7MDT - chains A and L of the 8 polymer chains in the assembly; structure by electron microscopy, 3.60 A resolution.

== Chain A ==
Molecule: Surface protein gp120
Organism: Human immunodeficiency virus 1
UniProt: Q2N0S6 (Q2N0S6_9HIV1); the construct lacks a stretch of the UniProt sequence and is renumbered around it, so the offset changes along the chain: 31-141 = UniProt 30-140; 150-185 = UniProt 141-176; 189-309 = UniProt 188-308; 312-323 = UniProt 309-320; 2 more segments
Sequence (513 residues; row label = number of the first residue in the row; note: 14 numbers in that range are skipped by the numbering (no residue carries them; nothing is unmodelled there); a row labelled like 185A-185K holds insertion residues (185A, then the next letters in order); numbers below 1 keep their minus sign (Met-1 is residue -1)):
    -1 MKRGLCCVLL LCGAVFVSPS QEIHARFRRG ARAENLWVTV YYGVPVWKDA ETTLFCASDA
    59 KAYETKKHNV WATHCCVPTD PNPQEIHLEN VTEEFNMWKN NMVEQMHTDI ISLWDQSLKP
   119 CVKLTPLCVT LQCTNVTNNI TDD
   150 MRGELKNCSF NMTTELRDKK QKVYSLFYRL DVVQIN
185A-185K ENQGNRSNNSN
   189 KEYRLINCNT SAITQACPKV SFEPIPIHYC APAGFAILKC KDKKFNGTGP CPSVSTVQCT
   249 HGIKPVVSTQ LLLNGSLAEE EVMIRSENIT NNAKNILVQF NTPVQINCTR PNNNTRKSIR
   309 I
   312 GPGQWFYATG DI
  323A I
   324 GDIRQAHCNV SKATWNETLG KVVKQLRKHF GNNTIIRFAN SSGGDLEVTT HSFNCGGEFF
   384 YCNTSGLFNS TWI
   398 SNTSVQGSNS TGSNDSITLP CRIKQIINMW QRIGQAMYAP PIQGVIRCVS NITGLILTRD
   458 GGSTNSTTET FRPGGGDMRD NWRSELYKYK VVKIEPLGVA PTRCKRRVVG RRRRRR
Disordered / not traced: -1 to 32, 58-64, 185A-185K, 398-411, 506-513
Sequence notes: initiating methionine (-1); expression tag (0-30, 512-513); conflict Lys64 (Glu63 in Q2N0S6), Cys73 (Ala72 in Q2N0S6), Trp316 (Ala313 in Q2N0S6), Asn332 (Thr330 in Q2N0S6), Cys501 (Ala498 in Q2N0S6), Arg509 (Glu506 in Q2N0S6), Arg510 (Lys507 in Q2N0S6)
Cystine bridges: Cys54-Cys73, Cys119-Cys205, Cys126-Cys196, Cys131-Cys157, Cys218-Cys247, Cys228-Cys239, Cys296-Cys331, Cys378-Cys445, Cys385-Cys418
Covalently attached groups: N-acetylglucosamine (NAG) linked to Asn88, Asn137, Asn156, Asn160, Asn197, Asn234, Asn262, Asn276, Asn295, Asn301, Asn332, Asn339, Asn355, Asn363, Asn386, Asn392, Asn448, Asn462; glycan linked to Asn133

== Chain L ==
Molecule: Rh4O9.8 monoclonal antibody Light Chain
Organism: Macaca mulatta
Notes: antibody fragment or engineered binder
Sequence (110 residues; numbered 1 to 106 plus 5 insertion-coded residues; 1 number in that range is skipped by the numbering (no residue carries it; nothing is unmodelled there); the number before each row is that of its first residue; a row labelled like 27A-27B holds insertion residues (27A, then the next letters in order)):
     1 QAGLTQPPS
    11 ASEAAGKSVT ISCSGSS
27A-27B AN
    28 IGSTSVSWYQ QLPGTAPKLL IYYNDQRASG VSDRFSGSKS GTSASLAISG LQTEDEADYY
    88 CAAWDDNL
95A-95B SG
    96 RIFGGGTRLT V
  106A L
Cystine bridges: Cys23-Cys88

== Chain A / chain L interface ==
Contacting residue pairs (4):
  Thr135(A) with Thr31(L)
  Asn136(A) with Tyr50(L)
  Asp140(A) with Arg96(L), salt bridge
  Arg151(A) with Trp91(L)
Interface residues without a listed pair, chain A (5 interface residues in all): Lys189
Interface residues without a listed pair, chain L (6 interface residues in all): Ser30, Ser32

== Overview ==
5 residues of chain A and 6 residues of chain L are in contact, with 1 salt bridge. Its one salt-bridged
contact is Asp140(A)-Arg96(L). Covalently linked N-acetylglucosamine: at Asn88(A), Asn137(A), Asn156(A),
Asn160(A), Asn197(A) and Asn234(A) and 12 more.
Chain A is Surface protein gp120 (Human immunodeficiency virus 1) and chain L is Rh4O9.8 monoclonal antibody
Light Chain (Macaca mulatta); the structure, BG505 SOSIP.v5.2 in complex with the monoclonal antibody Rh4O9.8
(as Fab fragment), was determined by electron microscopy (same publication as 7MDU and 7MEP).
